Entry 8EOE (electron microscopy, 3.20 A resolution); this record covers chains D and E of the 9 polymer chains in the assembly.

# Chain D
Protein: DNA-directed RNA polymerase subunit beta'
Organism: Mycobacterium tuberculosis H37Rv
Notes: EC 2.7.7.6
Reference sequence: P9WGY7 (RPOC_MYCTU); residue numbers follow UniProt; this construct covers 1-1316
Chain sequence (1316 residues; row label = number of the first residue in the row):
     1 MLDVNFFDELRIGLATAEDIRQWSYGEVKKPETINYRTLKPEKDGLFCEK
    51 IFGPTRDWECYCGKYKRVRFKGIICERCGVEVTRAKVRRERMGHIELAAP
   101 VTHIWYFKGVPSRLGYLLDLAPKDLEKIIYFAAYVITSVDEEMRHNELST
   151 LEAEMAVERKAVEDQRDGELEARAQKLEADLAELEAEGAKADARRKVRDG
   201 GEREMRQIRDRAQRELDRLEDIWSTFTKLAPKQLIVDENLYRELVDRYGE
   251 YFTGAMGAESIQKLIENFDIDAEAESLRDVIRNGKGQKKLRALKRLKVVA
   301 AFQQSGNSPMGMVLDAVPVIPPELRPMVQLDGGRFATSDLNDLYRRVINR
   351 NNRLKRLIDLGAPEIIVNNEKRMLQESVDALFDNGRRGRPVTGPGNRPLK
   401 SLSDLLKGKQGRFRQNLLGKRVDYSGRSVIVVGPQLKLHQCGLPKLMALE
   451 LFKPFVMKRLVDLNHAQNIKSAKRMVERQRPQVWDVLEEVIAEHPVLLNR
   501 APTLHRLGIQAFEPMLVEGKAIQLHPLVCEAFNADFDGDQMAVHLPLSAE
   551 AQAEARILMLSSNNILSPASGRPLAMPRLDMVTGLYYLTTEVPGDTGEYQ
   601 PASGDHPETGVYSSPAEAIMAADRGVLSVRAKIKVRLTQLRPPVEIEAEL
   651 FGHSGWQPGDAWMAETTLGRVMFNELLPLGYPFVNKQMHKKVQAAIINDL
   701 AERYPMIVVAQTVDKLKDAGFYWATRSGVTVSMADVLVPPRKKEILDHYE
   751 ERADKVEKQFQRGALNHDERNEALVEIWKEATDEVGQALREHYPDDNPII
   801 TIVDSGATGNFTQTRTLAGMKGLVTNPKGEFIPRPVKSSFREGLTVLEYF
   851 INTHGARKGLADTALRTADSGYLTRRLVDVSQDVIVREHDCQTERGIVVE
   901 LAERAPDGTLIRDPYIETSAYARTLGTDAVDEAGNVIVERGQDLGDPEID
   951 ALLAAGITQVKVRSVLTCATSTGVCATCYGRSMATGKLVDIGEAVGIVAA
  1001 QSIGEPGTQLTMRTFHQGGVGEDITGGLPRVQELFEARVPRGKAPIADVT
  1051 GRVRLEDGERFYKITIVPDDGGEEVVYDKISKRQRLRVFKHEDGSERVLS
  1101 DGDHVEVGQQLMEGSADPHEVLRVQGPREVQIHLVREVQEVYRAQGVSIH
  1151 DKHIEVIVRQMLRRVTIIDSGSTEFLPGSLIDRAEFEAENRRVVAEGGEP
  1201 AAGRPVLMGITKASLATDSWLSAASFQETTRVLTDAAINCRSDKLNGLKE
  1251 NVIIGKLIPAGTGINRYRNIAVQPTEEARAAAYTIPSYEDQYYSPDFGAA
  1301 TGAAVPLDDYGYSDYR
Unresolved in the structure: 1, 1013-1024, 1283-1316
UniProt features mapped onto this chain:
  - binding site (Zn(2+)): Cys60, Cys62, Cys75, Cys78, Cys891, Cys968, Cys975, Cys978
  - binding site (Mg(2+)): Asp535, Asp537, Asp539
Bound ions: Zn2+ site 1: Cys60, Cys62, Cys75, Cys78; Mg2+: Asp535, Asp537, Asp539 (shared with 1 residue of chain R); Zn2+ site 2: Cys891, Cys968, Cys975, Cys978

# Chain E
Protein: DNA-directed RNA polymerase subunit omega
Organism: Mycobacterium tuberculosis H37Rv
Notes: EC 2.7.7.6
Reference sequence: P9WGY5 (RPOZ_MYCTU); residues 1-110 here = UniProt positions 1-110
Chain sequence (110 residues; numbered 1 to 110; the number before each row is that of its first residue):
     1 MSISQSDASLAAVPAVDQFDPSSGASGGYDTPLGITNPPIDELLDRVSSK
    51 YALVIYAAKRARQINDYYNQLGEGILEYVGPLVEPGLQEKPLSIALREIH
   101 ADLLEHTEGE
Unresolved in the structure: 1-26, 110

# How chain D and chain E interact
Residue-residue contacts (57; chain D residue first):
  His439(D) with Leu33(E); Thr36(E)
  Arg459(D) with Gln88(E), hydrogen bond
  Glu489(D) with Lys90(E)
  Val490(D) with Lys90(E)
  Ala492(D) with Lys90(E), hydrogen bond (backbone-side chain)
  Glu493(D) with Gly34(E); Ser93(E), hydrogen bond
  Glu513(D) with Ile35(E)
  Glu550(D) with Ala58(E); Arg62(E), salt bridge
  Ala553(D) with Val54(E), hydrophobic; Leu92(E)
  Glu554(D) with Val54(E)
  Arg556(D) with Ile35(E); Ser93(E), hydrogen bond; Leu96(E)
  Leu558(D) with Lys50(E); Tyr51(E), hydrophobic
  Leu560(D) with Ile35(E), hydrophobic
  Asn563(D) with Ile40(E)
  Pro705(D) with Asp41(E)
  Met706(D) with Ile40(E), hydrophobic
  Ile707(D) with Tyr29(E), hydrophobic; Pro32(E), hydrophobic; Asp41(E)
  Gln711(D) with Tyr29(E); Asp30(E), hydrogen bond (side chain-backbone)
  Asp990(D) with Ser49(E); Lys50(E), salt bridge; Tyr51(E)
  Glu993(D) with Tyr51(E)
  Thr1262(D) with Tyr51(E)
  Arg1266(D) with Glu108(E), salt bridge; Gly109(E), hydrogen bond (backbone-backbone)
  Tyr1267(D) with Ser49(E), hydrogen bond; Tyr51(E), hydrophobic; Ile55(E); Glu108(E)
  Ile1270(D) with Ala52(E), hydrophobic; Lys59(E), hydrogen bond (backbone-side chain); His106(E); Thr107(E)
  Ala1271(D) with His106(E); Thr107(E), hydrogen bond (backbone-backbone)
  Val1272(D) with Tyr56(E), hydrophobic; Lys59(E); Gln63(E); Leu104(E), hydrophobic; Glu105(E)
  Gln1273(D) with Glu105(E), hydrogen bond (backbone-backbone)
  Pro1274(D) with Val79(E), hydrophobic; Leu82(E), hydrophobic; Leu103(E)
  Thr1275(D) with Leu103(E), hydrogen bond (backbone-backbone)
  Ala1278(D) with Leu82(E), hydrophobic; Leu103(E)
Also at the interface, not in a pair above, chain D (43 interface residues in all): Lys437, Pro495, Ala549, Gln552, Ile557, Ser562, Val708, Lys715, Ile991, Gly1261, Arg1268, Asn1269, Arg1279
Also at the interface, not in a pair above, chain E (37 interface residues in all): Thr31, Asn37, Pro39

# In short
43 residues of chain D face 37 of chain E across their interface, with 11 hydrogen bonds and 3 salt bridges.
Among the polar pairs are Glu550(D)-Arg62(E), Asp990(D)-Lys50(E) and Arg1266(D)-Glu108(E). From UniProt: 8
Zn2+-binding residues and 3 Mg2+-binding residues on chain D.
Here chain D is DNA-directed RNA polymerase subunit beta' and chain E is DNA-directed RNA polymerase subunit
omega, both from Mycobacterium tuberculosis H37Rv. Entry 8EOE (Mycobacterium tuberculosis transcription
elongation complex with Bacillus subtilis NusG (EC_LG)) was determined by electron microscopy together with
8EHQ, 8EJ3, 8EOF, 8EOS, 8EOT and 8EXY from the same study.
